Entry 4WFH (X-ray diffraction, 3.01 A resolution); this record covers chains A and E of the 6 polymer chains in the assembly.

Chain A:
Name: Potassium channel subfamily K member 4
Organism: Homo sapiens
UniProtKB: Q9NYG8 (KCNK4_HUMAN), isoform Q9NYG8-2; residue numbers follow UniProt; this construct covers 1-290
Chain sequence (299 residues; each row starts with the number of its first residue):
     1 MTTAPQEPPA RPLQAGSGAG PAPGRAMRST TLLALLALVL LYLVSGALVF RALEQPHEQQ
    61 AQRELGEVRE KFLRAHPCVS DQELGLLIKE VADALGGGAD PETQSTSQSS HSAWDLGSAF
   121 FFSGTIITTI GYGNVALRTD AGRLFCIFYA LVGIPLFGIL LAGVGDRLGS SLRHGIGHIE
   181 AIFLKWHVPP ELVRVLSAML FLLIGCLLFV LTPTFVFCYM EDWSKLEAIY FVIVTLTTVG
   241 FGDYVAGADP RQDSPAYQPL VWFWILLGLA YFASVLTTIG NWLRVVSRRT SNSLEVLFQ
Unresolved in the structure: 1-27, 104-109, 287-299
Differences from the reference sequence: engineered mutation Q104 (Asn in Q9NYG8), Q108 (Asn in Q9NYG8); expression tag (291-299)
Swiss-Prot annotation at these positions:
  - binding site (K(+)): T103, T212, F215
  - mutagenesis: G98 (G98I: Strongly increases basal level of channel activity, decreases further activation by pressure and abolishes further activation by arachidonic acid), T103 (T103C: Loss of voltage-dependent channel gating. Displays linear current-voltage relationship), T212 (T212C: Loss of voltage-dependent channel gating. Abolishes activation by arachidonic acid and PIP2)

Chain E:
Name: Anti-traak antibody 13E9 fab fragment heavy chain
Organism: Mus musculus
Notes: antibody fragment or engineered binder
Chain sequence (217 residues; each row starts with the number of its first residue):
     1 EVQLQQSGPE LVKPGASMKT SCKVSGYSFT GYIMNWVKQR HGKNLEWIGL INPNTGYTTY
    61 NQKFKGKATL TVDKSSSTAY MELLSLTSED SAIYYCTRGN YVFDYWGQGT TLTVSSAKTT
   121 PPSVYPLAPG SAAQTNSMVT LGCLVKGYFP EPVTVTWNSG SLSSGVHTFP AVLQSDLYTL
   181 SSSVTVPSSS WPSETVTCNV AHPASSTKVD KKIVPRD
Unresolved in the structure: 130-135
Disulfides: C22-C96, C143-C198

Chain A / chain E interface:
Pairs across the interface - 19 pairs, chain A then chain E:
  L73(A) - N100(E)  hydrogen bond (backbone-side chain)
  R74(A) - Y101(E)
  H76(A) - N100(E)  hydrogen bond (backbone-side chain)
  P77(A) - G31(E)
  P77(A) - Y32(E)  hydrophobic
  P77(A) - I33(E)
  P77(A) - N100(E)
  C78(A) - G31(E)  hydrogen bond (backbone-backbone)
  C78(A) - N52(E)  hydrogen bond (backbone-side chain)
  V79(A) - N100(E)  hydrogen bond (backbone-side chain)
  S80(A) - I33(E)
  S80(A) - Y57(E)
  Q82(A) - W47(E)
  Q82(A) - L50(E)
  Q82(A) - Y57(E)
  Q82(A) - T59(E)
  E83(A) - N52(E)  hydrogen bond
  E83(A) - T55(E)  hydrogen bond
  E83(A) - Y57(E)
Other interface residues (no listed pair), chain A (10 interface residues in all): L86

Summary:
The interface between chain A and chain E involves 10 residues on one side and 11 on the other; the contacts
include 7 hydrogen bonds. Polar pairs include L73(A)-N100(E), H76(A)-N100(E) and C78(A)-N52(E). UniProt lists
3 K+-binding residues and 3 mutagenesis sites on chain A.
Chain A is Potassium channel subfamily K member 4 (Homo sapiens) and chain E is Anti-traak antibody 13E9 fab
fragment heavy chain (Mus musculus); the structure, Human TRAAK K+ channel in a Tl+ bound nonconductive
conformation, was determined by X-ray diffraction (same publication as 4WFE, 4WFF and 4WFG).
